Entry 4JML (X-ray diffraction, 2.00 A resolution); this record covers chains A and E.

== Chain A ==
Protein: Protein TolB
From: Escherichia coli
Reference sequence: C9R0N0 (C9R0N0_ECOD1); numbering as in UniProt (aligned over 23-430)
Amino-acid sequence (417 residues; numbered 22 to 438; the number before each row is that of its first residue):
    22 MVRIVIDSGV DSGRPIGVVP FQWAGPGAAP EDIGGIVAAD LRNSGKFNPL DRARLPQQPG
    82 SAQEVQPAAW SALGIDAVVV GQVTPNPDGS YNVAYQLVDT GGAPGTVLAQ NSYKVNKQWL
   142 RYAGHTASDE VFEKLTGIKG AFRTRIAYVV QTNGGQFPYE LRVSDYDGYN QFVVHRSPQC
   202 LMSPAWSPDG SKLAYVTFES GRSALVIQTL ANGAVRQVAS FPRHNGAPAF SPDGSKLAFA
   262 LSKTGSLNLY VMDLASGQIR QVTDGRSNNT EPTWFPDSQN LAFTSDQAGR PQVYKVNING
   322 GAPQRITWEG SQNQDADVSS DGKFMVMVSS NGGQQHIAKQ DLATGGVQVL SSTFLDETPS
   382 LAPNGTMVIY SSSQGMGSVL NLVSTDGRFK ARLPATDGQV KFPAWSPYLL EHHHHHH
Disordered / not traced: 22-32, 45-48, 431-438
Differences from the reference sequence: expression tag (22, 431-438); engineered mutation C201 (Pro in C9R0N0)
Ion coordination: Ca2+ near D336 (its only coordinating residue here)

== Chain E ==
Protein: Colicin-E9
Notes: EC 3.1.-.-; fragment: T-domain, Residues 32-47
Reference sequence: P09883 (CEA9_ECOLX); residues 32-47 here = UniProt positions 32-47
Amino-acid sequence (16 residues; numbered 32 to 47; the number before each row is that of its first residue):
    32 GCSDGSGWSS ENNPWG
Differences from the reference sequence: engineered mutation C33 (Ala in P09883)

== Interface between chain A and chain E ==
Contacting residue pairs (35):
  V170(A) - W46(E)  hydrophobic
  Q172(A) - W46(E)
  Y180(A) - W46(E)  hydrophobic
  C201(A) - C33(E)  disulfide
  C201(A) - W46(E)
  L202(A) - W46(E)  hydrogen bond (backbone-side chain)
  M203(A) - C33(E)  hydrophobic
  M203(A) - E42(E)
  M203(A) - P45(E)  hydrophobic
  S204(A) - E42(E)  hydrogen bond
  V217(A) - E42(E)
  F219(A) - C33(E)  hydrophobic
  H245(A) - S34(E)
  H245(A) - D35(E)
  H245(A) - E42(E)  salt bridge
  G247(A) - E42(E)
  A248(A) - E42(E)  hydrogen bond (backbone-side chain)
  L268(A) - D35(E)
  L268(A) - S37(E)
  N289(A) - W39(E)
  T291(A) - W39(E)
  T291(A) - S40(E)
  E292(A) - S40(E)
  E292(A) - S41(E)  hydrogen bond
  T305(A) - W39(E)
  D307(A) - W39(E)  hydrogen bond
  P312(A) - W39(E)  hydrophobic
  Q335(A) - W39(E)
  D336(A) - S41(E)
  T379(A) - S41(E)
  Q420(A) - W46(E)
  K422(A) - P45(E)
  K422(A) - W46(E)
  F423(A) - S41(E)
  F423(A) - P45(E)  hydrophobic
Other interface residues (no listed pair), chain A (26 interface residues in all): S306
Disulfides between the chains: C201(A)-C33(E)
Interface features reported in the paper:
  - interface residues, chain E: G32(E) (citing earlier work)

== Overview ==
26 residues of chain A and 10 residues of chain E are in contact, with 1 disulfide bond, 5 hydrogen bonds and
1 salt bridge. Among the polar pairs are H245(A)-E42(E), L202(A)-W46(E) and S204(A)-E42(E). The paper reports
the interface residue G32(E).
Here chain A is Protein TolB (Escherichia coli) and chain E is Colicin-E9. Entry 4JML (Crystal structure of
the TolB(P201C)-ColicinE9 TBE peptide(A33C) complex) was determined by X-ray diffraction.
